PDB entry 7QH7 | electron microscopy, 2.89 A resolution | chains N and A of the 49 polymer chains in the assembly

# Chain N
Molecule: 39S ribosomal protein L16, mitochondrial
From: Homo sapiens
UniProtKB: Q9NX20 (RM16_HUMAN); residue numbers follow UniProt; this construct covers 51-251
Amino-acid sequence (201 residues; each row starts with the number of its first residue):
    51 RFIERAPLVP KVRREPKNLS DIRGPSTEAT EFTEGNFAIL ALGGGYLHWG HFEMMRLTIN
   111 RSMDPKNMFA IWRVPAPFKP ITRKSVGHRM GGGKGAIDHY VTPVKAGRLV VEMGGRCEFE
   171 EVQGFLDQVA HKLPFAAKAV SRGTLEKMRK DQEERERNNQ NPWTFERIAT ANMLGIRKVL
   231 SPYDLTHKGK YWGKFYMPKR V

# Chain A
Molecule: 16S ribosomal RNA
From: Homo sapiens
Sequence (1256 nucleotides; numbered 1671 to 3228; 302 numbers in that range are skipped by the numbering (no residue carries them; nothing is unmodelled there); the number before each row is that of its first residue):
  1671 GCUAAACCUA GCCCCAAACC C
  1695 CCACCUUACU ACCA
  1711 CAAC
  1716 UUAGCCAAAC CAUUUAC
  1737 AUAAAGUAUA GGCGAUAGAA AUUGA
  1766 UGGCGCAAUA GAUAUAGUAC CGCAAGGGAA AGA
  1813 CAAGCAUAAU AUAGCAAGGA CUAACCCCUA UACCUUCUGC AUAAUGAAUU AACUAGAAAU
  1873 AACUUUGCAA GGAGAGCCAA AGCUAAGACC CCCGAAACCA GACGAGCUAC CUAAGAACAG
  1933 CUAAAAGAGC ACACCCGUCU AUGUAGCAAA AUAGUGGGAA GAUUUAUAGG UAGAGGCGAC
  1993 AAACCUACCG AGCCUGGUGA UAGCUGGUUG UCCAAGAUAG AAUCUUAGUU CAACUUUAAA
  2053 UUUGCCCACA GAACC
  2072 AAAUCCCCUU GUAAAUUUAA CUGUUAGUCC AAAGAGGAAC AGCUCUUUGG ACACUAGGAA
  2132 AAAACCUUGU AGAGAGAGUA AAAAAU
  2231 GAUCCCAAAC AUAUAACUGA ACUCCUCACA CCCAAUUGGA CCAAUCUAUC A
  2285 UAUAGAAGAA CUAAUGUUAG UAUAAGUAAC AUGAAAACAU UCUCCUCCGC AUAAGCCUGC
  2345 GUCAGAU
  2364 CUGACAAUUA ACAGCCCAAU AUCUACAAUC AACCAACAAG
  2407 UUAUUACCCU CACUGUCAAC CCAAC
  2433 CAGGCAUGCU CAUAAGGAAA GGUUAAAAAA AGUAAAAGGA ACUCGGCAAA UCUUACCCCG
  2493 CCUGUUUACC AAAAACAUCA CCUCUAGCAU CACCAGUAUU AGAGGCACCG CCU
  2611 CCUUAAAUAG G
  2637 CUCCACGAGG GUUCAGCUGU CUCUUACUUU UAACCAGUGA AAUUGACCUG CCCGUG
  2696 AGGCGGGCAU AACACAGCAA GACGA
  2723 AGACCCUAUG GAGCUUUAAU UUAUUAAUGC AAA
  2792 ACCUGCAUUA AAAAUUUCGG UUGGGGCGAC CUCGGAGCAG AACCCAACCU CCGAG
  2855 GCUAAGACUU CACCAGUCAA AGCGAA
  2896 GAUCCAAUAA CUUGACCAAC GGAACAAGUU ACCCUAGGG
  2944 CAAUCCUAUU CUAGAGUCCA UAUCAACAAU AGGGUUUAC
  2994 UGGAUCAGGA CAUCCCGAUG GUGCAGCCGC UAUUAAAGGU UCGUUUGUUC AACGAUUAAA
  3054 GUCCU
  3060 CGUGAUCUGA GUUCAGACCG GAGUAAUCCA GGUCGGUUUC UAUCUACUUU
  3113 AUUCCUCCCU GUACGAAAGG ACAAGAGAAA UAAGGCCUAC UUCACAAAGC GCCUUC
  3174 UAAAUGAUAU CAUCUCAACU UA
  3201 AUACCCACAC CCACCCAAGA ACAGGGUU
Metal / ion sites: Mg2+ site 1: C1725, C1726; Mg2+ site 2: A1757, U1758; Mg2+ site 3: G1776, A1779; Mg2+ site 4 near G1776 (its only coordinating residue here); Mg2+ site 5: U1778, A1779; Mg2+ site 6: A1814, A1815; Mg2+ site 7 near A1859 (its only coordinating residue here); Mg2+ site 8: A1869, C1902; Mg2+ site 9 near A1907 (its only coordinating residue here); Mg2+ site 10 near G1918 (its only coordinating residue here); Mg2+ site 11 near G2011 (its only coordinating residue here); Mg2+ site 12: G2015, U2731; 23 more Mg2+ sites not listed
Reported in the primary citation:
  - post-translational modification sites: G2815

# Interface between chain N and chain A
Contacting residue pairs (68):
  Arg64(N) with U2841(A), sugar contact; C2842(A), phosphate contact
  Pro66(N) with A2106(A), phosphate contact; G2107(A), phosphate contact
  Lys67(N) with A2106(A), phosphate contact; G2107(A), hydrogen bond to the phosphate; A2110(A), salt bridge to the phosphate
  Leu69(N) with A2110(A), sugar contact
  Ser70(N) with G2105(A), phosphate contact
  Arg73(N) with A2104(A), phosphate contact; G2105(A), salt bridge to the phosphate
  Tyr96(N) with A2110(A), base contact
  His101(N) with A2971(A), phosphate contact; A2972(A), salt bridge to the phosphate
  Met104(N) with C2970(A), hydrogen bond to the sugar; A2971(A), sugar contact
  Arg111(N) with A2956(A), hydrogen bond to the phosphate; G2957(A), salt bridge to the phosphate
  Ile131(N) with A2946(A), sugar contact
  Thr132(N) with G2108(A), phosphate contact; A2109(A), phosphate contact
  Arg133(N) with A2109(A), phosphate contact; A2946(A), hydrogen bond to the base; U2947(A), hydrogen bond to the sugar
  Lys134(N) with G2108(A), phosphate contact; A2109(A), phosphate contact
  Val136(N) with A2946(A), base contact; U2978(A), phosphate contact; U2979(A), phosphate contact; A2981(A), base contact
  Gly137(N) with U2979(A), hydrogen bond to the phosphate; U2980(A), base contact; A2981(A), hydrogen bond to the base
  His138(N) with G2814(A), hydrogen bond to the sugar; G2815(A), salt bridge to the phosphate; U2979(A), phosphate contact; A2981(A), base contact
  Arg139(N) with G2815(A), phosphate contact; U2979(A), hydrogen bond to the base
  Met140(N) with C2114(A), sugar contact; G2815(A), phosphate contact
  Gly141(N) with G2814(A), phosphate contact; G2815(A), phosphate contact
  Gly142(N) with G2814(A), phosphate contact
  Gly143(N) with C2840(A), hydrogen bond to the phosphate
  Lys144(N) with G2107(A), salt bridge to the phosphate; G2108(A), phosphate contact
  Gly145(N) with G2108(A), phosphate contact
  Gln178(N) with C2954(A), hydrogen bond to the base
  His181(N) with A2972(A), sugar contact
  Lys182(N) with C2954(A), hydrogen bond to the base; C2970(A), hydrogen bond to the base; A2971(A), hydrogen bond to the base; A2972(A), sugar contact
  Arg227(N) with A2073(A), hydrogen bond to the phosphate; A2074(A), salt bridge to the phosphate
  Lys228(N) with A2102(A), sugar contact; G2121(A), sugar contact
  Val229(N) with A2102(A), sugar contact
  Leu230(N) with A2102(A), sugar contact; A2103(A), sugar contact
  Ser231(N) with A2103(A), phosphate contact; A2104(A), phosphate contact
  Pro232(N) with A2073(A), sugar contact; A2103(A), sugar contact
  Tyr233(N) with A2104(A), phosphate contact; G2105(A), hydrogen bond to the phosphate
  Lys244(N) with A2110(A), base contact
Also at the interface, not in a pair above, chain N (38 interface residues in all): Asn68, Leu183, Pro184
Also at the interface, not in a pair above, chain A (33 interface residues in all): A2112, G2831, U2973

# Overview
Chain N and chain A form an interface of 38 and 33 residues respectively; the contacts include 16 hydrogen
bonds and 7 salt bridges. Polar pairs include Arg133(N)-A2946(A), Gly137(N)-A2981(A) and Arg139(N)-U2979(A).
C1725(A) and C1726(A) coordinate Mg2+ site 1. The Mg2+ site 2 is built by A1757(A) and U1758(A). From the
paper: a modification site at G2815(A).
Chain N is 39S ribosomal protein L16, mitochondrial and chain A is 16S ribosomal RNA, both from Homo sapiens;
the structure, Cryo-EM structure of the human mtLSU assembly intermediate upon MRM2 depletion - class 4, was
determined by electron microscopy together with 7QH6 from the same study.
